Entry 4DQE (X-ray diffraction, 1.30 A resolution); this record covers chains A and B.

== Chain A (and B) ==
Molecule: Aspartyl protease
From: Human immunodeficiency virus 1
Notes: chain B of this document is another copy of the same molecule, construct and numbering; everything in this record applies to it too
Chain sequence (99 residues; row label = number of the first residue in the row):
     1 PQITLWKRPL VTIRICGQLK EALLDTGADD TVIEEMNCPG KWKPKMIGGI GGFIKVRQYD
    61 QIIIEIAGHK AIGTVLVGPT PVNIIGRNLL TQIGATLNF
Disulfide bonds: Cys16-Cys38
Small-molecule neighbours: tmc114 (017; (3r,3as,6ar)-hexahydrofuro[2,3-b]furan-3-yl(1S,2R)-3-[[(4-aminophenyl)sulfonyl](isobutyl)amino]-1-benzyl-2-hydroxypropylcarbamate): Arg8, Leu23, Asp25, Gly27, Ala28, Asp29, Asp30, Val32, Ile47, Gly48, Gly49, Ile50, Leu76, Pro81, Val82, Ile84

== Chain A / chain B interface ==
Contacting residue pairs (94):
  Pro1(A) - Leu97(B)
  Pro1(A) - Asn98(B)
  Pro1(A) - Phe99(B)  hydrogen bond (backbone-backbone)
  Gln2(A) - Thr96(B)
  Gln2(A) - Leu97(B)
  Gln2(A) - Asn98(B)  hydrogen bond
  Ile3(A) - Thr96(B)
  Ile3(A) - Leu97(B)  hydrogen bond (backbone-backbone)
  Ile3(A) - Phe99(B)  hydrophobic
  Leu5(A) - Thr26(B)
  Leu5(A) - Arg87(B)  hydrogen bond (backbone-side chain)
  Leu5(A) - Leu90(B)  hydrophobic
  Leu5(A) - Thr91(B)
  Leu5(A) - Ala95(B)
  Trp6(A) - Arg87(B)  hydrogen bond (backbone-side chain)
  Trp6(A) - Thr91(B)
  Lys7(A) - Arg87(B)  hydrogen bond (backbone-side chain)
  Arg8(A) - Asp29(B)  salt bridge
  Arg8(A) - Arg87(B)
  Pro9(A) - Thr26(B)
  Pro9(A) - Arg87(B)
  Leu23(A) - Gly27(B)
  Leu24(A) - Thr26(B)  hydrogen bond (backbone-side chain)
  Leu24(A) - Leu97(B)  hydrophobic
  Asp25(A) - Asp25(B)
  Asp25(A) - Thr26(B)
  Asp25(A) - Gly27(B)  hydrogen bond (side chain-backbone)
  Thr26(A) - Leu5(B)
  Thr26(A) - Pro9(B)
  Thr26(A) - Leu24(B)  hydrogen bond (side chain-backbone)
  Thr26(A) - Asp25(B)
  Thr26(A) - Thr26(B)  hydrogen bond (backbone-side chain)
  Thr26(A) - Leu97(B)
  Gly27(A) - Leu23(B)
  Gly27(A) - Leu24(B)
  Gly27(A) - Asp25(B)  hydrogen bond (backbone-side chain)
  Asp29(A) - Arg8(B)  salt bridge
  Ile47(A) - Ile50(B)  hydrophobic
  Gly49(A) - Ile50(B)
  Gly49(A) - Pro81(B)
  Ile50(A) - Gly49(B)
  Ile50(A) - Ile50(B)  hydrogen bond (backbone-backbone)
  Ile50(A) - Gly51(B)  hydrogen bond (backbone-backbone)
  Ile50(A) - Gly52(B)
  Ile50(A) - Ile54(B)  hydrophobic
  Ile50(A) - Thr80(B)
  Ile50(A) - Ile84(B)  hydrophobic
  Gly51(A) - Gly51(B)
  Gly51(A) - Gly52(B)
  Gly51(A) - Ile54(B)
  Gly52(A) - Gly51(B)
  Ile54(A) - Ile50(B)
  Ala67(A) - Phe99(B)  hydrophobic
  His69(A) - Phe99(B)
  Arg87(A) - Leu5(B)  hydrogen bond (side chain-backbone)
  Arg87(A) - Trp6(B)  hydrogen bond (side chain-backbone)
  Arg87(A) - Lys7(B)
  Arg87(A) - Arg8(B)
  Arg87(A) - Pro9(B)
  Leu90(A) - Leu5(B)  hydrophobic
  Thr91(A) - Leu5(B)
  Thr91(A) - Trp6(B)
  Ile93(A) - Phe99(B)
  Gly94(A) - Asn98(B)
  Gly94(A) - Phe99(B)
  Ala95(A) - Leu5(B)
  Ala95(A) - Asn98(B)
  Ala95(A) - Phe99(B)  hydrophobic
  Thr96(A) - Gln2(B)  hydrogen bond
  Thr96(A) - Ile3(B)
  Thr96(A) - Thr4(B)
  Thr96(A) - Thr96(B)
  Thr96(A) - Leu97(B)
  Thr96(A) - Asn98(B)  hydrogen bond (backbone-backbone)
  Leu97(A) - Pro1(B)
  Leu97(A) - Gln2(B)
  Leu97(A) - Ile3(B)  hydrogen bond (backbone-backbone)
  Leu97(A) - Leu24(B)  hydrophobic
  Leu97(A) - Thr26(B)
  Leu97(A) - Thr96(B)
  Leu97(A) - Leu97(B)  hydrophobic
  Asn98(A) - Pro1(B)
  Asn98(A) - Gln2(B)  hydrogen bond
  Asn98(A) - Gly94(B)
  Asn98(A) - Ala95(B)
  Asn98(A) - Thr96(B)  hydrogen bond (backbone-backbone)
  Asn98(A) - Asn98(B)  hydrogen bond
  Phe99(A) - Pro1(B)  hydrogen bond (backbone-backbone)
  Phe99(A) - Ile3(B)  hydrophobic
  Phe99(A) - Leu24(B)  hydrophobic
  Phe99(A) - His69(B)
  Phe99(A) - Ile93(B)
  Phe99(A) - Gly94(B)
  Phe99(A) - Ala95(B)  hydrophobic
Other interface residues (no listed pair), chain A (38 interface residues in all): Thr4, Gly48, Phe53, Thr80, Pro81, Ile84
Other interface residues (no listed pair), chain B (39 interface residues in all): Val32, Ile47, Gly48, Phe53, Ala67

== Summary ==
Chain A and chain B form an interface of 38 and 39 residues respectively, with 22 hydrogen bonds and 2 salt
bridges. Polar pairs include Arg8(A)-Asp29(B), Gln2(A)-Asn98(B) and Leu5(A)-Arg87(B). Ligands of chain A:
tmc114.
Both chains are Aspartyl protease (Human immunodeficiency virus 1). Entry 4DQE (Crystal Structure of
(G16C/L38C) HIV-1 Protease in Complex with DRV) was determined by X-ray diffraction (same publication as 4DQB,
4DQC, 4DQF, 4DQG and 4DQH).
